PDB entry 2ZVP | X-ray diffraction, 1.30 A resolution | chain X

[Chain X]
Protein: Tyrosine-ester sulfotransferase
From: Mus musculus
Notes: EC 2.8.2.9
UniProtKB: Q9R2C2 (Q9R2C2_MOUSE); residues 1-295 here = UniProt positions 1-295
Amino-acid sequence (295 residues; numbered 1 to 295; the number before each row is that of its first residue):
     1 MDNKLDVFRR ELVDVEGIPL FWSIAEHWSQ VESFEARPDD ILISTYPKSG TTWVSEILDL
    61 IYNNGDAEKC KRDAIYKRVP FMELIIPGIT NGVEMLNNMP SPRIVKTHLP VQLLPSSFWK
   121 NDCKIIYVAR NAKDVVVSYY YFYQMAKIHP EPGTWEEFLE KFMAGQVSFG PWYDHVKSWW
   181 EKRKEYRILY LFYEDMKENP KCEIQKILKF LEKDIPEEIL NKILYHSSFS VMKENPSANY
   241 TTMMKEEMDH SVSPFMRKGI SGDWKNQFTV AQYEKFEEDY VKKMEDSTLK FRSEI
Disordered / not traced: 1-4, 294-295
Ligand contacts:
  - adenosine-3'-5'-diphosphate (A3P): P47, K48, S49, G50, T51, T52, W53, R130, S138, Y193, K197, S227, S228, F229, M232, F255, M256, R257, K258, G259
  - P-nitrophenol (NPO), molecule 1: F21, F81, K106, H108, F142, A146, I148, H149, M248
  - P-nitrophenol (NPO), molecule 2: Y76, F81, L84, I86, I89, T90, I148, Y240, M243, E247, M248

[Summary]
Chain X binds adenosine-3'-5'-diphosphate and P-nitrophenol.
Chain X is Tyrosine-ester sulfotransferase (Mus musculus); the structure, Crystal structure of mouse cytosolic
sulfotransferase mSULT1D1 complex with PAP and p-nitrophenol, was determined by X-ray diffraction (same
publication as 2ZVQ).
